PDB entry 8ASI | electron microscopy, 2.90 A resolution | chains E and G of the 8 polymer chains in the assembly

# Chain E
Protein: Ubiquinol-cytochrome c reductase iron-sulfur subunit
From: Cereibacter sphaeroides 2.4.1
Notes: EC 7.1.1.8
UniProtKB: Q3IY09 (Q3IY09_CERS4); residue numbers follow UniProt; this construct covers 1-187
Amino-acid sequence (187 residues; each row starts with the number of its first residue):
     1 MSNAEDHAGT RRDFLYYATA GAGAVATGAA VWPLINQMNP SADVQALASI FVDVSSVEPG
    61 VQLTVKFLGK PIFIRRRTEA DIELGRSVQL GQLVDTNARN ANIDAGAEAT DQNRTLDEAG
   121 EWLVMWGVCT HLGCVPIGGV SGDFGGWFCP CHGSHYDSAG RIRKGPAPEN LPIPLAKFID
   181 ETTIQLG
Disordered / not traced: 1-6
Cystine bridges: Cys134-Cys151
Metal / ion sites: 2Fe-2S cluster Fe: Cys129, His131, Cys149, His152
Ligand contacts: 2Fe-2S cluster (FES): Cys129, His131, Leu132, Gly133, Cys134, Cys149, Cys151, His152, Gly153, Ser154
From the paper describing this entry:
  - binding site for ubiquinone-10: Leu34, Ile35, Met38, Cys151, His152

# Chain G
Protein: Cytochrome c1
From: Cereibacter sphaeroides 2.4.1
UniProtKB: Q3IY11 (Q3IY11_CERS4); numbering as in UniProt (aligned over 1-285)
Amino-acid sequence (285 residues; row label = number of the first residue in the row):
     1 MIRKLTLTAA TALALSGGAA MAAGGGHVED VPFSFEGPFG TFDQHQLQRG LQVYTEVCAA
    61 CHGMKFVPIR SLSEPGGPEL PEDQVRAYAT QFTVTDEETG EDREGKPTDH FPHSALENAP
   121 DLSLMAKARA GFHGPMGTGI SQLFNGIGGP EYIYSVLTGF PEEPPKCAEG HEPDGFYYNR
   181 AFQNGSVPDT CKDANGVKTT AGSWIAMPPP LMDDLVEYAD GHDASVHAMA EDVSAFLMWA
   241 AEPKLMARKQ AGFTAVMFLT VLSVLLYLTN KRLWAGVKGK KKTNV
Disordered / not traced: 1-24, 279-285
Covalent attachments: heme c (HEC) linked to Cys58
Metal / ion sites: heme c Fe near His62 (its only coordinating residue here)
Ligand contacts: heme c (HEC): Val57, Cys61, His62, Leu116, Asn118, Ala119, Pro120, Leu122, Met125, Arg129, Tyr152, Ile153, Leu157, Phe182, Asn184, Ile205, Ala206, Met207, Pro208, Pro210, Leu237

# Interface between chain E and chain G
Pairs across the interface - 18 pairs, chain E then chain G:
  Arg12(E) - Arg272(G)
  Leu15(E) - Leu265(G)  hydrophobic
  Leu15(E) - Leu268(G)
  Leu15(E) - Thr269(G)
  Leu15(E) - Arg272(G)
  Tyr16(E) - Thr269(G)
  Ala18(E) - Leu265(G)
  Thr19(E) - Leu262(G)
  Thr19(E) - Leu265(G)
  Thr19(E) - Leu266(G)
  Thr19(E) - Thr269(G)
  Ala22(E) - Leu265(G)  hydrophobic
  Gly23(E) - Leu262(G)
  Val25(E) - Phe258(G)  hydrophobic
  Ala29(E) - Phe258(G)  hydrophobic
  Ala42(E) - Arg70(G)
  Gln45(E) - Arg70(G)
  Gln45(E) - Thr108(G)
Also at the interface, not in a pair above, chain E (13 interface residues in all): Arg11, Ala26
Also at the interface, not in a pair above, chain G (10 interface residues in all): Val261

# Summary
The interface between chain E and chain G involves 13 residues on one side and 10 on the other. Ligands of
chain E: 2Fe-2S cluster. Heme c is covalently linked to Cys58(G). The paper reports a binding site for
ubiquinone-10 at Leu34(E), Ile35(E) and Met38(E) among others.
Here chain E is Ubiquinol-cytochrome c reductase iron-sulfur subunit and chain G is Cytochrome c1, both from
Cereibacter sphaeroides 2.4.1. Entry 8ASI (Four subunit cytochrome b-c1 complex from Rhodobacter sphaeroides
in native nanodiscs - consensus refinement in the ...) was determined by electron microscopy together with
8ASJ from the same study.
